3LVL - chains B and A; structure by X-ray diffraction, 3.00 A resolution.

Chain B:
Protein: Cysteine desulfurase
From: Escherichia coli
Notes: EC 2.8.1.7
UniProt: P0A6B9 (ISCS_ECO57); residue numbers follow UniProt; this construct covers 1-404
Sequence (423 residues; row label = number of the first residue in the row; numbers below 1 keep their minus sign (Met-18 is residue -18)):
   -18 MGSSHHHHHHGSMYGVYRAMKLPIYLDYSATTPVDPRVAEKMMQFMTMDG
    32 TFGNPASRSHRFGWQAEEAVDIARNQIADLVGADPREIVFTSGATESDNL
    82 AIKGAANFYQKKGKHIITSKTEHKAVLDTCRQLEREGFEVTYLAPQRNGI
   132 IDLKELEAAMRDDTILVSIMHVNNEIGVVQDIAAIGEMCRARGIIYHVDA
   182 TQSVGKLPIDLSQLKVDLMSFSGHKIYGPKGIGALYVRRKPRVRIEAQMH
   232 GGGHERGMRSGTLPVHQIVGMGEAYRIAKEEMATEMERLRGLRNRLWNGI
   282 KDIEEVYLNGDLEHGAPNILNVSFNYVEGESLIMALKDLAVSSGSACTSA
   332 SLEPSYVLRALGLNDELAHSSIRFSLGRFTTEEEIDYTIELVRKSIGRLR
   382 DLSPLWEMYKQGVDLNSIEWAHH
Unresolved in the structure: -18 to 0, 328-332, 394-404
Glycans and other covalent adducts: pyridoxal phosphate (PLP) linked to Lys206
Differences from the reference sequence: expression tag (-18 to 0)
Ligand contacts: pyridoxal phosphate (PLP): Gly74, Ala75, Thr76, Asp79, His104, Met151, Asn155, Asp180, Thr182, Gln183, Ser203, His205, Gly242, Thr243
Swiss-Prot annotation at these positions:
  - active site: Cys328 (Cysteine persulfide intermediate)
  - binding site (pyridoxal 5'-phosphate): Ala75, Thr76, Asn155, Gln183, Ser203 to His205, Thr243
  - binding site ([2Fe-2S] cluster): Cys328
  - modified residue: Lys206 (N6-(pyridoxal phosphate)lysine)
  - mutagenesis: Arg39 (R39E: Decreased binding to CyaY), Trp45 (W45R: No binding to TusA, decreased binding to ThiI. 3% 5-methylaminomethyl-2-thiouridine (mnm(5)s(2)U), 7% 4-thiouridine produced), Glu49 (E49A: No binding to TusA. 24% mnm(5)s(2)U tRNA produced), Asp52 (D52A/M/R/Y: No binding to TusA. 0-20% mnm(5)s(2)U tRNA produced), Asp65 (D65F: Decreased binding to TusA. 22% mnm(5)s(2)U tRNA produced), Phe89 (F89E: Decreased binding to ThiI), Arg112 (R112E: Decreased binding to IscX), Arg116 (R116E: Decreased binding to CyaY, IscX, ThiI), Arg220 (R220E: No binding to CyaY, IscX, ThiI), Arg223 to Arg225 (No binding to IscX), Arg223 (R223E: No binding CyaY, IscX, decreased binding to ThiI), Arg225 to Glu227 (No binding to CyaY, IscX), 6 further mutagenesis entries in UniProt
What the authors report for this chain:
  - binding site for pyridoxal phosphate: Lys206
  - mutagenesis - A327V: decreased binding to NifU-like protein (chain A)
  - catalytic residues: Cys328 (citing earlier work)
  - mutagenesis - R220E, R237E/M239E, R340E: decreased binding to ThiI
  - mutagenesis - R116E, G234L: decreased binding to CyaY
  - mutagenesis - R220E, R223E, R225E/E227R, R237E/M239E, R340E: abolished binding to CyaY
  - mutagenesis - R116E, G234L, R340E: decreased binding to IscX
  - mutagenesis - R220E, R223E, R225E/E227R, R237E/M239E, A327V: abolished binding to IscX

Chain A:
Protein: NifU-like protein
From: Escherichia coli
UniProt: P0ACD6 (NIFU_ECO57); residue numbers follow UniProt; this construct covers 2-128
Sequence (129 residues; numbered 0 to 128; the number before each row is that of its first residue; numbering starts at 0):
     0 GSAYSEKVIDHYENPRNVGSFDNNDENVGSGMVGAPACGDVMKLQIKVND
    50 EGIIEDARFKTYGCGSAIASSSLVTEWVKGKSLDEAQAIKNTDIAEELEL
   100 PPVKIHCSILAEDAIKAAIADYKSKREAK
Unresolved in the structure: 0-1, 127-128
Differences from the reference sequence: expression tag (0-1)
Swiss-Prot annotation at these positions:
  - mutagenesis: Glu5 (E5L: Binds IscS), Asp9 (D9R: Binds IscS), Tyr11 (Y11A: Binds IscS), Glu98 (E98R: Binds IscS), Lys103 (K103E: No longer binds IscS)
What the authors report for this chain:
  - mutagenesis - E5L, D9R, Y11A, E98R: unchanged binding to Cysteine desulfurase (chain B)
  - conformationally variable residues (order/disorder transition): Glu5 to Glu12
  - contacts within the chain: Cys63-Cys106

Chain B / chain A interface:
Pairs across the interface - 35 pairs, chain B then chain A:
  Tyr307(B) with Tyr61(A)
  Val308(B) with Tyr61(A)
  Glu309(B) with Tyr61(A); Gly62(A); Cys63(A), hydrogen bond (side chain-backbone)
  Glu311(B) with Tyr3(A), hydrogen bond; Cys63(A); Lys103(A), salt bridge
  Ser312(B) with Tyr11(A), hydrogen bond (backbone-side chain); Gly62(A), hydrogen bond (side chain-backbone)
  Met315(B) with Tyr3(A); Tyr11(A); Gly64(A), hydrogen bond (side chain-backbone)
  Ala316(B) with Tyr11(A), hydrogen bond (backbone-side chain)
  Glu347(B) with Tyr61(A), hydrogen bond
  Arg379(B) with Tyr11(A), hydrogen bond (side chain-backbone); Glu12(A), hydrogen bond (side chain-backbone); Pro14(A)
  Leu380(B) with Tyr11(A)
  Asp382(B) with Lys59(A)
  Leu383(B) with Val17(A), hydrophobic; Lys59(A); Thr60(A), hydrogen bond (backbone-backbone); Ile67(A), hydrophobic
  Ser384(B) with Lys59(A); Thr60(A); Tyr61(A)
  Pro385(B) with Val40(A); Lys59(A); Thr60(A); Tyr61(A)
  Leu386(B) with Val40(A), hydrophobic; Tyr61(A), hydrophobic
  Glu388(B) with Ser19(A), hydrogen bond; Lys59(A), salt bridge
Also at the interface, not in a pair above, chain A (21 interface residues in all): Ile8, Asn13, Cys37, Gly38, Asp39, Lys42
The authors on this interface:
  - interface residues, chain B: Glu309(B), Glu347(B), Arg379(B)
  - interface residues, chain A: Tyr3(A), Tyr11(A), Gly38(A), Val40(A), Lys42(A), Lys59(A), Lys103(A)
  - hot spots on chain A (mutagenesis) - K103E: abolished binding to Cysteine desulfurase (chain B)

Overview:
16 residues of chain B face 21 of chain A across their interface; the contacts include 11 hydrogen bonds and 2
salt bridges. Polar contacts include Glu311(B)-Lys103(A), Glu388(B)-Lys59(A) and Glu309(B)-Cys63(A). From the
paper: the catalytic residue Cys328(B); R220E, R223E and R225E/E227R of chain B, among others, abolish binding
to CyaY; 13 substitutions were tested in all.
Chain B is Cysteine desulfurase and chain A is NifU-like protein, both from Escherichia coli; the structure,
Crystal Structure of E.coli IscS-IscU complex, was determined by X-ray diffraction together with 3LVJ, 3LVK
and 3LVM from the same study.
